PDB entry 6Z2X | electron microscopy, 3.20 A resolution | chains E and F of the 4 polymer chains in the assembly

[Chain E (and F)]
Molecule: Serine/threonine-protein kinase MEC1
Source organism: Saccharomyces cerevisiae S288C
Notes: EC 2.7.11.1; chain F of this document is another copy of the same molecule, construct and numbering; everything in this record applies to it too
Reference sequence: P38111 (ATR_YEAST); numbering as in UniProt; present here: 1-1081, 1089-2368
Chain sequence (2368 residues; each row starts with the number of its first residue; note: 6 numbers in that range are skipped by the numbering (no residue carries them; nothing is unmodelled there); a row labelled like 1085A-1085F holds insertion residues (1085A, then the next letters in order)):
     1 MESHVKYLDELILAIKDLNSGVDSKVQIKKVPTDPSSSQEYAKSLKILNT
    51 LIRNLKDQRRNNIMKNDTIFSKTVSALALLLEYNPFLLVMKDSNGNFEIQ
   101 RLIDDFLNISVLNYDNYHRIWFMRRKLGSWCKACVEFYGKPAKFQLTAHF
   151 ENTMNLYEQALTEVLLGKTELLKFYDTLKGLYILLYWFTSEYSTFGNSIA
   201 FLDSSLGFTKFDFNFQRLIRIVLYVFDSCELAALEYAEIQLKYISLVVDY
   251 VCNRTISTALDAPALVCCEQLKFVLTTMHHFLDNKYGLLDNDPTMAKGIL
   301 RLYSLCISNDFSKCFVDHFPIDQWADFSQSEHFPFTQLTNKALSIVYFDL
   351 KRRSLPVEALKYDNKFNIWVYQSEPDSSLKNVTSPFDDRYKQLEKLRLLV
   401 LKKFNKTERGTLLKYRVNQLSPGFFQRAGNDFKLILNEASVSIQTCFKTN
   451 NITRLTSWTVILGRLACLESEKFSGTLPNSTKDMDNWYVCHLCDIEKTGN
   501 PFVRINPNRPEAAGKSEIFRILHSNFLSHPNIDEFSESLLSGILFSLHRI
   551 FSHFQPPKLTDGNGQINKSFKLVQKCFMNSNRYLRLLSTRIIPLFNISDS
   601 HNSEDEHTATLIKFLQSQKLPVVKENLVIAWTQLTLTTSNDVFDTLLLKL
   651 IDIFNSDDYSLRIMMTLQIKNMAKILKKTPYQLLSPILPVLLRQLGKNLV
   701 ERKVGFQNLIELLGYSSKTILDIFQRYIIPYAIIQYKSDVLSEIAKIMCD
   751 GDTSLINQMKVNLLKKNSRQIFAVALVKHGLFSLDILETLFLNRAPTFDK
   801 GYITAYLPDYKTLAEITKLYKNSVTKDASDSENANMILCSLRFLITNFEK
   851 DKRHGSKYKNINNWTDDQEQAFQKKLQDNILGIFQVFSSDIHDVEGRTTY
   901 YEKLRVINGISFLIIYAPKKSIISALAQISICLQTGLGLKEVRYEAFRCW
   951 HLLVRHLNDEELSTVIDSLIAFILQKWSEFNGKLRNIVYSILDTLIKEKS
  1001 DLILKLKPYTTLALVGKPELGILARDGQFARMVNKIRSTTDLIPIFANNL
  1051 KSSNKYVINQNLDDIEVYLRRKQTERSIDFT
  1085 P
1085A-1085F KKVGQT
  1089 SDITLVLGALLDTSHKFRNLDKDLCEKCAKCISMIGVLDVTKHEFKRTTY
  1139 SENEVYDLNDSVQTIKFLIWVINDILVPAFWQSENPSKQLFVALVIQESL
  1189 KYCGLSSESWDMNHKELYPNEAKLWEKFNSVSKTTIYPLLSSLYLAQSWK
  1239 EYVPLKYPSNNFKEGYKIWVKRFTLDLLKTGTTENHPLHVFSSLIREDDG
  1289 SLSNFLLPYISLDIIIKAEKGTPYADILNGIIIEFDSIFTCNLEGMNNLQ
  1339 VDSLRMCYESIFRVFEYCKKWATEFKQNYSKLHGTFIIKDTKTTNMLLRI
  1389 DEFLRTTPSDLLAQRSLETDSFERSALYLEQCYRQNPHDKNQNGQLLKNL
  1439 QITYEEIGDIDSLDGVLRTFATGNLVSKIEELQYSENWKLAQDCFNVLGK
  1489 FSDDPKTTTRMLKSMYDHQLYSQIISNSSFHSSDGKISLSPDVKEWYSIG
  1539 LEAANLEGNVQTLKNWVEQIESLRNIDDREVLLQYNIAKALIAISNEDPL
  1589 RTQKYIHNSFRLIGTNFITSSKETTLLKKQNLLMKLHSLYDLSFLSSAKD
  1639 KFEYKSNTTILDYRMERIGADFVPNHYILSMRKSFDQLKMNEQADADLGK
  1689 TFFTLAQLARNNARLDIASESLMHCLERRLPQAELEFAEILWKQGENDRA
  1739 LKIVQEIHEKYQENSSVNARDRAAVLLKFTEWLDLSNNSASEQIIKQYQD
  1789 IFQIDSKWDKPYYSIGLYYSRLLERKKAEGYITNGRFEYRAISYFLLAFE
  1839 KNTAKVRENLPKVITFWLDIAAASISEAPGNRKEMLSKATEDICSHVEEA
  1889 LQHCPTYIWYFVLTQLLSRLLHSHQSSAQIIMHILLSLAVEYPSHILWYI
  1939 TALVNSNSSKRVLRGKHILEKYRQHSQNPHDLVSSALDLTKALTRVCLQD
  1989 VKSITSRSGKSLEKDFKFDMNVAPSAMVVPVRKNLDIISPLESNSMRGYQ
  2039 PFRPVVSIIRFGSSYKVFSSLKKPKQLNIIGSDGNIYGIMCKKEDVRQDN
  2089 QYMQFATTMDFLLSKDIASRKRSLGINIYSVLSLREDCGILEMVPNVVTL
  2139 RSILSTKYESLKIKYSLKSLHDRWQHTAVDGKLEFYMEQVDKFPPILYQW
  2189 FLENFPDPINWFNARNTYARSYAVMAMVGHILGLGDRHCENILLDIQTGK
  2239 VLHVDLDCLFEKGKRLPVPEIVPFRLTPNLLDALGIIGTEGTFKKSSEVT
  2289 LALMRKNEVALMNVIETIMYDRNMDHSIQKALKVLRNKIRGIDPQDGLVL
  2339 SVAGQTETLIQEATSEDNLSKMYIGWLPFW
Unresolved in the structure: 1, 33-43, 475-479, 1085A-1085F, 1868-1869, 1991-2003, 2031-2035
Differences from the reference sequence: engineered mutation Leu2244 (Phe in P38111)
Curated features (UniProtKB/Swiss-Prot):
  - region: Val2055 to Lys2061 (G-loop), Gly2221 to Asn2229 (Catalytic loop), His2241 to Thr2265 (Activation loop)
  - mutagenesis: Val225 (V225G: In MEC1-101; impairs both the G1/S and intra-S damage checkpoints but not the G2/M damage checkpoint; when associated with P-552 and S-781), Ser552 (S552P: In MEC1-101; impairs both the G1/S and intra-S damage checkpoints but not the G2/M damage checkpoint; when associated with S-225 and S-781), Leu781 (L781S: In MEC1-101; impairs both the G1/S and intra-S damage checkpoints but not the G2/M damage checkpoint; when associated with S-225 and P-552), Phe1179 (F1179S: In MEC1-100; impairs both the G1/S and intra-S damage checkpoints but not the G2/M damage checkpoint; when associated with S-1700), Asn1700 (N1700S: In MEC1-100; impairs both the G1/S and intra-S damage checkpoints but not the G2/M damage checkpoint; when associated with S-1179), Asp2224 (D2224A: Impairs kinase activity; when associated with K-2229), Asn2229 (N2229K: Impairs kinase activity; when associated with A-2224), Asp2243 (D2243E: Impairs kinase activity), Met2360 to Ile2362 (In MEC1-85; disrupts interaction with RFA1 and severely impairs kinase activity), Phe2367 to Trp2368 (In MEC1-87; decreases the level of MEC1 and impairs viability)
Metal / ion sites: Zn2+: Cys490, Cys493, His553; Mg2+ site 1: Asp2243 (together with AMP-PNP); Mg2+ site 2: Asp2243, Asp2245 (together with AMP-PNP)
Residues lining bound ligands: AMP-PNP (ANP; phosphoaminophosphonic acid-adenylate ester): Phe2056, Ser2058, Leu2059, Lys2060, Pro2062, Lys2080, Glu2082, Tyr2117, Leu2129, Glu2130, Met2131, Val2132, Val2135, Thr2137, His2226, Glu2228, Asn2229, Leu2231, Leu2240, Val2242, Asp2243, Asp2245
What the authors report for this chain:
  - Mg2+ coordination: Asp2243, Asp2245
  - contacts within the chain: Lys2080-Glu2082
  - conformationally variable residues (side-chain flip): Asp2245, Met2312, Asp2313
  - mutagenesis - F2093A, H2241A, V2242A, D2245G, R2310A: decreased catalytic activity
  - mutagenesis - H2241A, V2242A, F2248A: decreased growth in response to hydroxyurea
  - mutagenesis - D2243N: abolished catalytic activity
  - mutagenesis - D2243N: abolished growth
  - mutagenesis - F2248A, D2313A (36 +/- 10 nM): decreased catalytic activity on Dpb11
  - mutagenesis - D2245G (95 +/- 25 nM): decreased binding to Dpb11
  - mutagenesis - D2245G: decreased growth in response to tel1Delta ddc1Delta
  - mutagenesis - M2312A (5.8 +/- 1.5 nM), H2314A (5.16 +/- 1.34 nM): increased catalytic activity on Dpb11
  - mutagenesis - M2312A, H2314A: increased growth in response to hydroxyurea
  - mutagenesis - M2091A: unchanged catalytic activity
  - mutagenesis - F2093A, D2245G (95 +/- 25 nM Dpb11): decreased signaling in response to Dpb11
  - mutagenesis - F2093A: decreased growth
  - mutagenesis - M2312A (5.8 +/- 1.5 nM Dpb11), H2314A: increased binding to Dpb11

[Chain E / chain F interface]
Contacting residue pairs (81; chain E residue first):
  Asp1452(E) - Arg1737(F)  salt bridge
  Arg1456(E) - Lys1740(F)
  Thr1460(E) - Lys1740(F)
  Thr1460(E) - Glu1744(F)
  Leu1463(E) - Leu1714(F)  hydrophobic
  Leu1463(E) - Ile1741(F)  hydrophobic
  Ile1467(E) - Met1711(F)  hydrophobic
  Glu1469(E) - Arg1737(F)  salt bridge
  Leu1470(E) - Phe1725(F)  hydrophobic
  Leu1470(E) - Leu1729(F)  hydrophobic
  Leu1470(E) - Arg1737(F)
  Ser1473(E) - Arg1737(F)
  Asn1475(E) - Gln1732(F)
  Asn1475(E) - Glu1734(F)  hydrogen bond
  Leu1478(E) - Gln1732(F)
  Asp1481(E) - Asp1704(F)
  Asp1481(E) - Ser1707(F)
  Asp1481(E) - Glu1708(F)
  Cys1482(E) - Ser1707(F)
  Cys1482(E) - Met1711(F)  hydrophobic
  Val1485(E) - Glu1708(F)
  Val1485(E) - Met1711(F)  hydrophobic
  Leu1486(E) - Met1711(F)  hydrophobic
  Phe1489(E) - Met1711(F)
  Phe1489(E) - Glu1715(F)
  Ser1521(E) - Ser1521(F)
  Ser1521(E) - Asp1522(F)
  Asp1522(E) - Ser1521(F)
  Asp1522(E) - Asp1522(F)
  Asp1704(E) - Asp1481(F)
  Ser1707(E) - Asp1481(F)
  Ser1707(E) - Cys1482(F)
  Glu1708(E) - Asp1481(F)
  Glu1708(E) - Val1485(F)
  Met1711(E) - Ile1467(F)  hydrophobic
  Met1711(E) - Cys1482(F)  hydrophobic
  Met1711(E) - Val1485(F)  hydrophobic
  Met1711(E) - Leu1486(F)  hydrophobic
  Met1711(E) - Phe1489(F)
  Leu1714(E) - Leu1463(F)  hydrophobic
  Glu1715(E) - Phe1489(F)
  Phe1725(E) - Leu1470(F)  hydrophobic
  Leu1729(E) - Leu1470(F)  hydrophobic
  Gln1732(E) - Asn1475(F)
  Gln1732(E) - Leu1478(F)
  Glu1734(E) - Asn1475(F)  hydrogen bond
  Asp1736(E) - Ala2341(F)
  Arg1737(E) - Asp1452(F)  salt bridge
  Arg1737(E) - Glu1469(F)  salt bridge
  Arg1737(E) - Leu1470(F)
  Arg1737(E) - Ser1473(F)
  Lys1740(E) - Arg1456(F)
  Lys1740(E) - Thr1460(F)
  Ile1741(E) - Leu1463(F)  hydrophobic
  Glu1744(E) - Thr1460(F)
  Asn1775(E) - Val2337(F)  hydrogen bond (side chain-backbone)
  Asn1775(E) - Leu2338(F)
  Asn1775(E) - Ser2339(F)  hydrogen bond (backbone-backbone)
  Asn1776(E) - Ser2339(F)
  Asn1776(E) - Ala2341(F)
  Asn1776(E) - Gly2342(F)  hydrogen bond (side chain-backbone)
  Ser1777(E) - Leu2338(F)
  Ser1779(E) - Asp2334(F)
  Glu1780(E) - Gln2333(F)  hydrogen bond
  Arg1813(E) - Leu2336(F)
  Arg1813(E) - Val2337(F)  hydrogen bond (side chain-backbone)
  Lys1814(E) - Asp2334(F)  salt bridge
  Gln2333(E) - Ala1778(F)
  Gln2333(E) - Glu1780(F)  hydrogen bond
  Asp2334(E) - Ser1779(F)
  Asp2334(E) - Lys1814(F)  salt bridge
  Leu2336(E) - Arg1813(F)
  Val2337(E) - Asn1775(F)  hydrogen bond (backbone-side chain)
  Val2337(E) - Arg1813(F)  hydrogen bond (backbone-side chain)
  Leu2338(E) - Asn1775(F)
  Leu2338(E) - Ser1777(F)
  Ser2339(E) - Asn1775(F)  hydrogen bond (backbone-backbone)
  Ser2339(E) - Asn1776(F)
  Ala2341(E) - Asp1736(F)
  Ala2341(E) - Asn1776(F)
  Gly2342(E) - Asn1776(F)  hydrogen bond (backbone-side chain)
Interface residues without a listed pair, chain E (57 interface residues in all): Lys1466, Lys1488, His1712, Ala1721, Glu1722, Ser1774, Ala1778, Glu1817, Phe1825, Gly2335
Interface residues without a listed pair, chain F (57 interface residues in all): Lys1466, Asn1547, His1712, Ala1721, Glu1722, Ser1774, Glu1817, Phe1825, Gly2335

[Overview]
Chain E and chain F each contribute 57 residues to their interface, with 12 hydrogen bonds and 6 salt bridges.
Polar contacts include Asp1452(E)-Arg1737(F), Glu1469(E)-Arg1737(F) and Lys1814(E)-Asp2334(F). From the paper:
F2093A, H2241A and V2242A of chain E, among others, reduce catalytic activity; Mg2+ coordination by Asp2243(E)
and Asp2245(E); 11 substitutions were tested in all.
Both chains are Serine/threonine-protein kinase MEC1 (Saccharomyces cerevisiae S288C). Entry 6Z2X (Mec1-Ddc2
(F2244L mutant) in complex with Mg AMP-PNP (State II)) was determined by electron microscopy (same publication
as 6Z2W and 6Z3A).
